4XVI - chains A and P of the 3 polymer chains in the assembly; structure by X-ray diffraction, 3.10 A resolution.

# Chain A
Molecule: DNA polymerase nu
From: Homo sapiens
Notes: EC 2.7.7.7; fragment: catalytic core
Reference sequence: Q7Z5Q5 (DPOLN_HUMAN); residues 194-859 here = UniProt positions 194-859
Chain sequence (666 residues; numbered 194 to 859; the number before each row is that of its first residue):
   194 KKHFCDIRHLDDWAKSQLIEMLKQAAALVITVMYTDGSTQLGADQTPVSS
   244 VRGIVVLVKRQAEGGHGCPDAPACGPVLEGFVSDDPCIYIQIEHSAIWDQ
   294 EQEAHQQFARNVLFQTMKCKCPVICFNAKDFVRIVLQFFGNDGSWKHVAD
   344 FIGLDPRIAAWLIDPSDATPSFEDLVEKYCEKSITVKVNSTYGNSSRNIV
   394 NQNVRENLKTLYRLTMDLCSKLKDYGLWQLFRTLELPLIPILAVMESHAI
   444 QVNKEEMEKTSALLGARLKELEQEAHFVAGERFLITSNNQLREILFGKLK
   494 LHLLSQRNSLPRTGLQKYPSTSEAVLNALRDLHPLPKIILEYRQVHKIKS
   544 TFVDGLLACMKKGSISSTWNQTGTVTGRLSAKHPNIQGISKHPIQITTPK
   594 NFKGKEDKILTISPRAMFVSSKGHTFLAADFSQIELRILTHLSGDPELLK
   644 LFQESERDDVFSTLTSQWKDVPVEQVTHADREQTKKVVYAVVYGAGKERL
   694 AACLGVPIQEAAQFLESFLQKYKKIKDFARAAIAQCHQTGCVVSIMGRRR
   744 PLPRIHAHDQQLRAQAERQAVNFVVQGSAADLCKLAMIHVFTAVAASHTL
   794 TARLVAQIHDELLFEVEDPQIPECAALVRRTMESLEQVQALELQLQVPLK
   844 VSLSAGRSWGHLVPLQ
Disordered / not traced: 258-266, 594-600, 647-649
Curated features (UniProtKB/Swiss-Prot):
  - mutagenesis: Asp623 (D623A: Abolishes catalytic activity), Glu675 (E675R: Reduces polymerase activity. No effect on accuracy), Lys679 (K679A: No effect on polymerase activity. Increases accuracy by ten-fold)
What the authors report for this chain:
  - mutagenesis - Y682F: decreased catalytic activity (citing earlier work)
  - mutagenesis - E675R: decreased catalytic activity
  - mutagenesis - K679A: unchanged catalytic activity
  - specificity-determining residues: Lys679

# Chain P
Molecule: 14-nt DNA strand
Sequence (14 nucleotides; row label = number of the first residue in the row):
     1 ACTCTGACGCTAGG

# How chain A and chain P interact
Pairs across the interface (23):
  Asn481(A) with DC10(P), sugar contact
  Ser513(A) with DC10(P), phosphate contact
  Thr514(A) with DC10(P), hydrogen bond to the phosphate
  Ser515(A) with DC10(P), hydrogen bond to the phosphate
  Glu516(A) with DT11(P), hydrogen bond to the phosphate
  Arg536(A) with DC10(P), hydrogen bond to the phosphate; DT11(P), salt bridge to the phosphate
  Lys540(A) with DT11(P), hydrogen bond to the base; DA12(P), hydrogen bond to the sugar
  Arg571(A) with DG14(P), hydrogen bond to the base
  Gln580(A) with DG13(P), sugar contact
  Gly581(A) with DG13(P), sugar contact
  Ile582(A) with DG13(P), sugar contact
  Ser583(A) with DG13(P), hydrogen bond to the phosphate
  Lys584(A) with DG13(P), hydrogen bond to the phosphate; DG14(P), salt bridge to the phosphate
  Arg608(A) with DG13(P), phosphate contact; DG14(P), salt bridge to the phosphate
  Glu628(A) with DG14(P), sugar contact
  Tyr686(A) with DG14(P), base contact
  Gln769(A) with DG14(P), base contact
  His802(A) with DG14(P), hydrogen bond to the sugar
  Asp803(A) with DG14(P), phosphate contact
Interface residues without a listed pair, chain A (21 interface residues in all): Leu533, Ile801
Interface residues without a listed pair, chain P (6 interface residues in all): DG9

# Summary
Chain A and chain P form an interface of 21 and 6 residues respectively, with 10 hydrogen bonds and 3 salt
bridges. Polar pairs include Lys540(A)-DT11(P), Arg571(A)-DG14(P) and Lys540(A)-DA12(P). Curated annotation
(UniProt) lists 3 mutagenesis sites on chain A. From the paper: Y682F and E675R of chain A reduce catalytic
activity; the specificity determinant Lys679(A).
Chain A is DNA polymerase nu (Homo sapiens) and chain P is a 14-nt DNA strand; the structure, Binary complex
of human polymerase nu and DNA with the finger domain ajar, was determined by X-ray diffraction together with
4XVK, 4XVL and 4XVM from the same study.
